1TMC - chains A and B of the 3 polymer chains in the assembly; structure by X-ray diffraction, 2.30 A resolution.

Chain A:
Name: Class I histocompatibility antigen (HLA-AW68)
Source organism: Homo sapiens
UniProtKB: P01891 (1A68_HUMAN); residues 1-175 here correspond to UniProt positions 25-199 (UniProt number = residue number + 24)
Chain sequence (175 residues; row label = number of the first residue in the row):
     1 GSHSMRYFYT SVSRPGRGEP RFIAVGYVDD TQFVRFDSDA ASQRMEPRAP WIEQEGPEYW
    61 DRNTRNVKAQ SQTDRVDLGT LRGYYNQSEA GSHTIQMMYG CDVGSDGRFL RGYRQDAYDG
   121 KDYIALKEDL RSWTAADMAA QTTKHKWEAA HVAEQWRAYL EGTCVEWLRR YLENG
Disulfide bonds: Cys-101/Cys-164

Chain B:
Name: Beta 2-microglobulin
Source organism: Homo sapiens
UniProtKB: P61769 (B2MG_HUMAN); residues 1-99 here correspond to UniProt positions 21-119 (UniProt number = residue number + 20)
Chain sequence (100 residues; row label = number of the first residue in the row; numbering starts at 0):
     0 MIQRTPKIQV YSRHPAENGK SNFLNCYVSG FHPSDIEVDL LKNGERIEKV EHSDLSFSKD
    60 WSFYLLYYTE FTPTEKDEYA CRVNHVTLSQ PKIVKWDRDM
Unresolved in the structure: 0
Disulfide bonds: Cys-25/Cys-80
Curated features (UniProtKB/Swiss-Prot):
  - modified residue: Gln-2 (Pyrrolidone carboxylic acid)
  - glycosylation: Ile-1 (N-linked (Glc) (glycation) isoleucine), Lys-19 (N-linked (Glc) (glycation) lysine), Lys-41 (N-linked (Glc) (glycation) lysine), Lys-48 (N-linked (Glc) (glycation) lysine), Lys-58 (N-linked (Glc) (glycation) lysine), Lys-91 (N-linked (Glc) (glycation) lysine), Lys-94 (N-linked (Glc) (glycation) lysine)

Chain A / chain B interface:
Residue-residue contacts - 30 pairs, chain A then chain B:
  Phe-8(A) with Ser-55(B); Phe-56(B), hydrophobic
  Tyr-9(A) with Phe-56(B)
  Thr-10(A) with Phe-56(B); Phe-62(B)
  Val-12(A) with Ser-33(B)
  Ile-23(A) with Leu-54(B), hydrophobic
  Val-25(A) with Asp-53(B); Leu-54(B)
  Tyr-27(A) with Ser-55(B), hydrogen bond; Tyr-63(B), hydrogen bond
  Gln-32(A) with Asp-53(B), hydrogen bond
  Arg-35(A) with Asp-53(B), salt bridge
  Arg-48(A) with Asp-53(B), salt bridge
  Gln-96(A) with His-31(B), hydrogen bond; Phe-56(B); Trp-60(B), hydrogen bond (side chain-backbone); Phe-62(B)
  Met-97(A) with Phe-56(B)
  Gln-115(A) with Trp-60(B)
  Asp-116(A) with Trp-60(B)
  Ala-117(A) with Trp-60(B)
  Asp-119(A) with Ile-1(B), hydrogen bond (backbone-backbone); His-31(B)
  Gly-120(A) with Ile-1(B); Arg-3(B), hydrogen bond (backbone-side chain); His-31(B), hydrogen bond (backbone-side chain); Asp-59(B); Trp-60(B)
  Asp-122(A) with Trp-60(B), hydrogen bond
Interface residues without a listed pair, chain A (21 interface residues in all): Thr-94, Met-98, Lys-121

In short:
21 residues of chain A and 12 residues of chain B are in contact; the contacts include 9 hydrogen bonds and 2
salt bridges. Among the polar pairs are Arg-35(A)/Asp-53(B), Arg-48(A)/Asp-53(B) and Tyr-27(A)/Ser-55(B).
Chain A is Class I histocompatibility antigen (HLA-AW68) and chain B is Beta 2-microglobulin, both from Homo
sapiens; the structure, The three-dimensional structure of a class I major histocompatibility complex molecule
missing the ALPHA3 domain of ..., was determined by X-ray diffraction.
